PDB entry 8OW1 | electron microscopy, 3.70 A resolution | chains B and E of the 42 polymer chains in the assembly

[Chain B]
Molecule: Centromere-binding protein 1
Organism: Saccharomyces cerevisiae
Reference sequence: P17106 (CBF1_YEAST); residue numbers follow UniProt; this construct covers 1-351
Chain sequence (351 residues; each row starts with the number of its first residue):
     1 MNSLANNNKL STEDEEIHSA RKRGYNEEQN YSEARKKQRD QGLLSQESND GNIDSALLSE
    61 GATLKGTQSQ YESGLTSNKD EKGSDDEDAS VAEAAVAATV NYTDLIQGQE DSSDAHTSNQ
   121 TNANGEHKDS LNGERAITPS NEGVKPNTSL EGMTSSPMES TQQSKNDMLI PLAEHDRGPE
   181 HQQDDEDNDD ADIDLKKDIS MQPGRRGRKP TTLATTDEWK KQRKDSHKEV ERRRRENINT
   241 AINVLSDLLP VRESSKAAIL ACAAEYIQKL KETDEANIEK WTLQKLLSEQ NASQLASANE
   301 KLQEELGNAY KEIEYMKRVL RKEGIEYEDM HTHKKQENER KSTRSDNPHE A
Disordered / not traced: 1-217, 334-351
Curated features (UniProtKB/Swiss-Prot):
  - modified residue: Met1 (N-acetylmethionine), Ser45 (Phosphoserine), Ser48 (Phosphoserine), Ser84 (Phosphoserine), Thr138 (Phosphothreonine)
What the authors report for this chain:
  - mutagenesis - L283E/L287W: decreased growth in response to benomyl
  - mutagenesis - K224S/K228S/R234S/R235S/K256S: decreased growth

[Chain E]
Molecule: C0N3
Sequence (153 nucleotides; numbered 3 to 155; the number before each row is that of its first residue):
     3 TTCAATGAAA TATATATTTC TTACTATTTC TTTTTTAACT TTCGGAAATC AAATACACTA
    63 ATATTAAAAC GCGGGGGACA GCGCGTACGT GCGTTTAAGC GGTGCTAGAG CTGTCTACGA
   123 CCAATTGAGC GGCCTCGGCA CCATGTGACT TAT

[How chain B and chain E interact]
Contacting residue pairs (9):
  Lys224(B) - DT148(E)  phosphate contact
  Lys224(B) - DG149(E)  salt bridge to the phosphate
  His227(B) - DG149(E)  hydrogen bond to the base
  His227(B) - DA150(E)  base contact
  Lys228(B) - DG147(E)  salt bridge to the phosphate
  Lys228(B) - DT148(E)  phosphate contact
  Glu231(B) - DT148(E)  base contact
  Arg235(B) - DT146(E)  salt bridge to the phosphate
  Arg235(B) - DG147(E)  base contact
Interface residues without a listed pair, chain B (7 interface residues in all): Arg223, Asn239
Interface residues without a listed pair, chain E (7 interface residues in all): DA145, DC151

[In short]
The chain B/chain E interface involves 7 residues from each chain, with 1 hydrogen bond and 3 salt bridges.
Polar contacts include His227(B)-DG149(E), Lys224(B)-DG149(E) and Lys228(B)-DG147(E). The paper reports that
L283E/L287W of chain B reduce growth in response to benomyl; K224S/K228S/R234S/R235S/K256S of chain B reduce
growth.
Here chain B is Centromere-binding protein 1 (Saccharomyces cerevisiae) and chain E is C0N3. Entry 8OW1
(Cryo-EM structure of the yeast Inner kinetochore bound to a CENP-A nucleosome) was determined by electron
microscopy together with 8OVW, 8OVX and 8OW0 from the same study.
